PDB entry 6ATF | X-ray diffraction, 1.90 A resolution | chains B and C of the 3 polymer chains in the assembly

# Chain B
Protein: MHC class II antigen
Organism: Homo sapiens
UniProt: A0A0A1I7H6 (A0A0A1I7H6_HUMAN); residues 1-190 here correspond to UniProt positions 30-219 (UniProt number = residue number + 29)
Sequence (200 residues; numbered -1 to 198; the number before each row is that of its first residue; numbers below 1 keep their minus sign (Gly-1 is residue -1)):
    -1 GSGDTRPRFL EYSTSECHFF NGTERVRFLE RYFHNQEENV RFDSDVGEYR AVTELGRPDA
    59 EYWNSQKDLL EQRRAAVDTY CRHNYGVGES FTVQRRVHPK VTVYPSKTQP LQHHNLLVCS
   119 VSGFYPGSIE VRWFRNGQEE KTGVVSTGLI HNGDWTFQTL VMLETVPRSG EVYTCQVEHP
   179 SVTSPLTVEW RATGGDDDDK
Unresolved in the structure: -1 to 1, 191-198
Disulfides: Cys15-Cys79, Cys117-Cys173
Differences from the reference sequence: expression tag (-1 to 0, 191-198)

# Chain C
Protein: Vimentin59-71
Sequence (13 residues; each row starts with the number of its first residue):
     1 GVYATRSSAV RLR

# Chain B / chain C interface
Contacting residue pairs (33; chain B residue first):
  Glu9(B) with Arg11(C), salt bridge
  Ser11(B) with Arg6(C), hydrogen bond
  Thr12(B) with Arg6(C), hydrogen bond (backbone-side chain)
  Ser13(B) with Arg6(C), hydrogen bond
  Glu28(B) with Arg6(C), salt bridge
  Tyr30(B) with Arg6(C), hydrogen bond; Ser8(C); Ala9(C), hydrogen bond (side chain-backbone); Arg11(C)
  Phe31(B) with Arg11(C)
  Asn37(B) with Arg11(C), hydrogen bond
  Val38(B) with Arg11(C)
  Asp57(B) with Arg11(C), salt bridge; Leu12(C), hydrogen bond (side chain-backbone)
  Tyr60(B) with Val10(C); Arg11(C); Leu12(C)
  Trp61(B) with Ala9(C); Val10(C), hydrogen bond (side chain-backbone); Arg11(C)
  Arg71(B) with Ser7(C), hydrogen bond (side chain-backbone)
  Tyr78(B) with Ala4(C); Thr5(C); Arg6(C)
  His81(B) with Val2(C), hydrogen bond (side chain-backbone); Ala4(C)
  Asn82(B) with Tyr3(C); Ala4(C), hydrogen bond (side chain-backbone)
  Val85(B) with Gly1(C); Val2(C); Tyr3(C), hydrophobic
  Gly86(B) with Tyr3(C)
  Phe89(B) with Tyr3(C)
Other interface residues (no listed pair), chain B (23 interface residues in all): Phe26, Pro56, Leu67, Thr77
From the paper, about this interface:
  - interface residues, chain B: Ser11(B), Ser13(B), Glu28(B), Tyr30(B)

# In short
23 residues of chain B and 12 residues of chain C are in contact, with 11 hydrogen bonds and 3 salt bridges.
Polar pairs include Glu9(B)-Arg11(C), Glu28(B)-Arg6(C) and Asp57(B)-Arg11(C). From the paper: interface
residues Ser11(B), Ser13(B) and Glu28(B) among others.
Here chain B is MHC class II antigen (Homo sapiens) and chain C is Vimentin59-71. Entry 6ATF (HLA-DRB1*1402 in
complex with Vimentin59-71) was determined by X-ray diffraction (same publication as 6ATZ and 6ATI).
